PDB entry 7CHW | electron microscopy, 3.58 A resolution | chains A and B of the 9 polymer chains in the assembly

Chain A (and B):
Name: DNA-directed RNA polymerase subunit alpha
From: Escherichia coli
Notes: EC 2.7.7.6; chain B of this document is another copy of the same molecule, construct and numbering; everything in this record applies to it too
Reference sequence: U9ZUN7 (U9ZUN7_ECOLX); residue numbers follow UniProt; this construct covers 1-329
Sequence (329 residues; each row starts with the number of its first residue):
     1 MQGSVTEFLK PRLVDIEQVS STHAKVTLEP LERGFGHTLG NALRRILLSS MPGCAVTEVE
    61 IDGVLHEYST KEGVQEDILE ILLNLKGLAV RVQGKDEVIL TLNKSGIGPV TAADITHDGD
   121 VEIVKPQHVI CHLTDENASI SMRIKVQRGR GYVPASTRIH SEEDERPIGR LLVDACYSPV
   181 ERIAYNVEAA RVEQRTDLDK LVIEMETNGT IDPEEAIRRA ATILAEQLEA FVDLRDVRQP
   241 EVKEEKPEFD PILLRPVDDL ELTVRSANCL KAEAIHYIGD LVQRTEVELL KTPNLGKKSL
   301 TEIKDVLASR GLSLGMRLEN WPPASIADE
Unresolved in the structure: 1-6, 237-329 (chain B: 1-5, 234-329)

Chain A / chain B interface:
Pairs across the interface (62; chain A residue first):
  Glu7(A) with Arg150(B)
  Phe8(A) with Ser50(B); Arg150(B); Ile223(B), hydrophobic
  Leu9(A) with Gln227(B), hydrogen bond (backbone-side chain)
  Lys10(A) with Glu226(B), salt bridge; Gln227(B), hydrogen bond; Glu229(B)
  Pro11(A) with Gln227(B); Ala230(B); Phe231(B)
  Leu13(A) with Phe231(B)
  Leu28(A) with Phe231(B), hydrophobic
  Gly34(A) with Arg45(B)
  Phe35(A) with Ser50(B); Ile223(B), hydrophobic; Gln227(B)
  His37(A) with Arg45(B)
  Thr38(A) with Arg45(B), hydrogen bond
  Leu39(A) with Leu224(B), hydrophobic; Leu228(B), hydrophobic
  Ala42(A) with Thr38(B)
  Arg45(A) with Gly34(B), hydrogen bond (side chain-backbone); Thr38(B)
  Ile46(A) with Phe35(B), hydrophobic
  Ser50(A) with Phe8(B); Phe35(B)
  Arg150(A) with Glu7(B); Glu32(B), salt bridge
  Arg218(A) with Ala230(B); Phe231(B)
  Ala221(A) with Leu228(B); Phe231(B), hydrophobic; Val232(B)
  Thr222(A) with Val232(B); Asp233(B)
  Ile223(A) with Phe8(B), hydrophobic; Phe35(B), hydrophobic
  Leu224(A) with Leu228(B), hydrophobic
  Ala225(A) with Leu228(B); Val232(B), hydrophobic
  Glu226(A) with Lys10(B), hydrogen bond (backbone-side chain)
  Gln227(A) with Leu9(B), hydrogen bond (side chain-backbone); Leu31(B); Phe35(B)
  Leu228(A) with Leu39(B), hydrophobic; Leu224(B), hydrophobic
  Glu229(A) with Lys10(B), salt bridge
  Ala230(A) with Pro11(B), hydrophobic
  Phe231(A) with Leu28(B), hydrophobic; Leu39(B), hydrophobic; Leu43(B), hydrophobic; Leu201(B), hydrophobic; Ile217(B), hydrophobic; Arg218(B); Ala221(B), hydrophobic
  Val232(A) with Arg218(B), hydrogen bond (backbone-side chain)
  Leu234(A) with Glu214(B); Arg218(B)
  Arg235(A) with Arg12(B)
  Asp236(A) with Val14(B); Ile16(B)
Other interface residues (no listed pair), chain A (35 interface residues in all): Pro52, Asp233
Other interface residues (no listed pair), chain B (40 interface residues in all): Thr6, His37, Ala42, Ile46, Thr222, Ala225

Overview:
The interface between chain A and chain B involves 35 residues on one side and 40 on the other; the contacts
include 7 hydrogen bonds and 3 salt bridges. Polar contacts include Lys10(A)-Glu226(B), Arg150(A)-Glu32(B) and
Glu229(A)-Lys10(B).
Chain A and chain B are both DNA-directed RNA polymerase subunit alpha (Escherichia coli); the structure,
Cryo-EM structure of an Escherichia coli RNAP-promoter open complex (RPo), was determined by electron
microscopy.
